PDB entry 8PR3 | electron microscopy, 3.90 A resolution | chains f and h of the 9 polymer chains in the assembly

Chain f:
Molecule: Cytoplasmic dynein 1 heavy chain 1
Source organism: Homo sapiens
Reference sequence: Q14204 (DYHC1_HUMAN); residue numbers follow UniProt; this construct covers 1-4646
Amino-acid sequence (4646 residues; numbered 1 to 4646; the number before each row is that of its first residue):
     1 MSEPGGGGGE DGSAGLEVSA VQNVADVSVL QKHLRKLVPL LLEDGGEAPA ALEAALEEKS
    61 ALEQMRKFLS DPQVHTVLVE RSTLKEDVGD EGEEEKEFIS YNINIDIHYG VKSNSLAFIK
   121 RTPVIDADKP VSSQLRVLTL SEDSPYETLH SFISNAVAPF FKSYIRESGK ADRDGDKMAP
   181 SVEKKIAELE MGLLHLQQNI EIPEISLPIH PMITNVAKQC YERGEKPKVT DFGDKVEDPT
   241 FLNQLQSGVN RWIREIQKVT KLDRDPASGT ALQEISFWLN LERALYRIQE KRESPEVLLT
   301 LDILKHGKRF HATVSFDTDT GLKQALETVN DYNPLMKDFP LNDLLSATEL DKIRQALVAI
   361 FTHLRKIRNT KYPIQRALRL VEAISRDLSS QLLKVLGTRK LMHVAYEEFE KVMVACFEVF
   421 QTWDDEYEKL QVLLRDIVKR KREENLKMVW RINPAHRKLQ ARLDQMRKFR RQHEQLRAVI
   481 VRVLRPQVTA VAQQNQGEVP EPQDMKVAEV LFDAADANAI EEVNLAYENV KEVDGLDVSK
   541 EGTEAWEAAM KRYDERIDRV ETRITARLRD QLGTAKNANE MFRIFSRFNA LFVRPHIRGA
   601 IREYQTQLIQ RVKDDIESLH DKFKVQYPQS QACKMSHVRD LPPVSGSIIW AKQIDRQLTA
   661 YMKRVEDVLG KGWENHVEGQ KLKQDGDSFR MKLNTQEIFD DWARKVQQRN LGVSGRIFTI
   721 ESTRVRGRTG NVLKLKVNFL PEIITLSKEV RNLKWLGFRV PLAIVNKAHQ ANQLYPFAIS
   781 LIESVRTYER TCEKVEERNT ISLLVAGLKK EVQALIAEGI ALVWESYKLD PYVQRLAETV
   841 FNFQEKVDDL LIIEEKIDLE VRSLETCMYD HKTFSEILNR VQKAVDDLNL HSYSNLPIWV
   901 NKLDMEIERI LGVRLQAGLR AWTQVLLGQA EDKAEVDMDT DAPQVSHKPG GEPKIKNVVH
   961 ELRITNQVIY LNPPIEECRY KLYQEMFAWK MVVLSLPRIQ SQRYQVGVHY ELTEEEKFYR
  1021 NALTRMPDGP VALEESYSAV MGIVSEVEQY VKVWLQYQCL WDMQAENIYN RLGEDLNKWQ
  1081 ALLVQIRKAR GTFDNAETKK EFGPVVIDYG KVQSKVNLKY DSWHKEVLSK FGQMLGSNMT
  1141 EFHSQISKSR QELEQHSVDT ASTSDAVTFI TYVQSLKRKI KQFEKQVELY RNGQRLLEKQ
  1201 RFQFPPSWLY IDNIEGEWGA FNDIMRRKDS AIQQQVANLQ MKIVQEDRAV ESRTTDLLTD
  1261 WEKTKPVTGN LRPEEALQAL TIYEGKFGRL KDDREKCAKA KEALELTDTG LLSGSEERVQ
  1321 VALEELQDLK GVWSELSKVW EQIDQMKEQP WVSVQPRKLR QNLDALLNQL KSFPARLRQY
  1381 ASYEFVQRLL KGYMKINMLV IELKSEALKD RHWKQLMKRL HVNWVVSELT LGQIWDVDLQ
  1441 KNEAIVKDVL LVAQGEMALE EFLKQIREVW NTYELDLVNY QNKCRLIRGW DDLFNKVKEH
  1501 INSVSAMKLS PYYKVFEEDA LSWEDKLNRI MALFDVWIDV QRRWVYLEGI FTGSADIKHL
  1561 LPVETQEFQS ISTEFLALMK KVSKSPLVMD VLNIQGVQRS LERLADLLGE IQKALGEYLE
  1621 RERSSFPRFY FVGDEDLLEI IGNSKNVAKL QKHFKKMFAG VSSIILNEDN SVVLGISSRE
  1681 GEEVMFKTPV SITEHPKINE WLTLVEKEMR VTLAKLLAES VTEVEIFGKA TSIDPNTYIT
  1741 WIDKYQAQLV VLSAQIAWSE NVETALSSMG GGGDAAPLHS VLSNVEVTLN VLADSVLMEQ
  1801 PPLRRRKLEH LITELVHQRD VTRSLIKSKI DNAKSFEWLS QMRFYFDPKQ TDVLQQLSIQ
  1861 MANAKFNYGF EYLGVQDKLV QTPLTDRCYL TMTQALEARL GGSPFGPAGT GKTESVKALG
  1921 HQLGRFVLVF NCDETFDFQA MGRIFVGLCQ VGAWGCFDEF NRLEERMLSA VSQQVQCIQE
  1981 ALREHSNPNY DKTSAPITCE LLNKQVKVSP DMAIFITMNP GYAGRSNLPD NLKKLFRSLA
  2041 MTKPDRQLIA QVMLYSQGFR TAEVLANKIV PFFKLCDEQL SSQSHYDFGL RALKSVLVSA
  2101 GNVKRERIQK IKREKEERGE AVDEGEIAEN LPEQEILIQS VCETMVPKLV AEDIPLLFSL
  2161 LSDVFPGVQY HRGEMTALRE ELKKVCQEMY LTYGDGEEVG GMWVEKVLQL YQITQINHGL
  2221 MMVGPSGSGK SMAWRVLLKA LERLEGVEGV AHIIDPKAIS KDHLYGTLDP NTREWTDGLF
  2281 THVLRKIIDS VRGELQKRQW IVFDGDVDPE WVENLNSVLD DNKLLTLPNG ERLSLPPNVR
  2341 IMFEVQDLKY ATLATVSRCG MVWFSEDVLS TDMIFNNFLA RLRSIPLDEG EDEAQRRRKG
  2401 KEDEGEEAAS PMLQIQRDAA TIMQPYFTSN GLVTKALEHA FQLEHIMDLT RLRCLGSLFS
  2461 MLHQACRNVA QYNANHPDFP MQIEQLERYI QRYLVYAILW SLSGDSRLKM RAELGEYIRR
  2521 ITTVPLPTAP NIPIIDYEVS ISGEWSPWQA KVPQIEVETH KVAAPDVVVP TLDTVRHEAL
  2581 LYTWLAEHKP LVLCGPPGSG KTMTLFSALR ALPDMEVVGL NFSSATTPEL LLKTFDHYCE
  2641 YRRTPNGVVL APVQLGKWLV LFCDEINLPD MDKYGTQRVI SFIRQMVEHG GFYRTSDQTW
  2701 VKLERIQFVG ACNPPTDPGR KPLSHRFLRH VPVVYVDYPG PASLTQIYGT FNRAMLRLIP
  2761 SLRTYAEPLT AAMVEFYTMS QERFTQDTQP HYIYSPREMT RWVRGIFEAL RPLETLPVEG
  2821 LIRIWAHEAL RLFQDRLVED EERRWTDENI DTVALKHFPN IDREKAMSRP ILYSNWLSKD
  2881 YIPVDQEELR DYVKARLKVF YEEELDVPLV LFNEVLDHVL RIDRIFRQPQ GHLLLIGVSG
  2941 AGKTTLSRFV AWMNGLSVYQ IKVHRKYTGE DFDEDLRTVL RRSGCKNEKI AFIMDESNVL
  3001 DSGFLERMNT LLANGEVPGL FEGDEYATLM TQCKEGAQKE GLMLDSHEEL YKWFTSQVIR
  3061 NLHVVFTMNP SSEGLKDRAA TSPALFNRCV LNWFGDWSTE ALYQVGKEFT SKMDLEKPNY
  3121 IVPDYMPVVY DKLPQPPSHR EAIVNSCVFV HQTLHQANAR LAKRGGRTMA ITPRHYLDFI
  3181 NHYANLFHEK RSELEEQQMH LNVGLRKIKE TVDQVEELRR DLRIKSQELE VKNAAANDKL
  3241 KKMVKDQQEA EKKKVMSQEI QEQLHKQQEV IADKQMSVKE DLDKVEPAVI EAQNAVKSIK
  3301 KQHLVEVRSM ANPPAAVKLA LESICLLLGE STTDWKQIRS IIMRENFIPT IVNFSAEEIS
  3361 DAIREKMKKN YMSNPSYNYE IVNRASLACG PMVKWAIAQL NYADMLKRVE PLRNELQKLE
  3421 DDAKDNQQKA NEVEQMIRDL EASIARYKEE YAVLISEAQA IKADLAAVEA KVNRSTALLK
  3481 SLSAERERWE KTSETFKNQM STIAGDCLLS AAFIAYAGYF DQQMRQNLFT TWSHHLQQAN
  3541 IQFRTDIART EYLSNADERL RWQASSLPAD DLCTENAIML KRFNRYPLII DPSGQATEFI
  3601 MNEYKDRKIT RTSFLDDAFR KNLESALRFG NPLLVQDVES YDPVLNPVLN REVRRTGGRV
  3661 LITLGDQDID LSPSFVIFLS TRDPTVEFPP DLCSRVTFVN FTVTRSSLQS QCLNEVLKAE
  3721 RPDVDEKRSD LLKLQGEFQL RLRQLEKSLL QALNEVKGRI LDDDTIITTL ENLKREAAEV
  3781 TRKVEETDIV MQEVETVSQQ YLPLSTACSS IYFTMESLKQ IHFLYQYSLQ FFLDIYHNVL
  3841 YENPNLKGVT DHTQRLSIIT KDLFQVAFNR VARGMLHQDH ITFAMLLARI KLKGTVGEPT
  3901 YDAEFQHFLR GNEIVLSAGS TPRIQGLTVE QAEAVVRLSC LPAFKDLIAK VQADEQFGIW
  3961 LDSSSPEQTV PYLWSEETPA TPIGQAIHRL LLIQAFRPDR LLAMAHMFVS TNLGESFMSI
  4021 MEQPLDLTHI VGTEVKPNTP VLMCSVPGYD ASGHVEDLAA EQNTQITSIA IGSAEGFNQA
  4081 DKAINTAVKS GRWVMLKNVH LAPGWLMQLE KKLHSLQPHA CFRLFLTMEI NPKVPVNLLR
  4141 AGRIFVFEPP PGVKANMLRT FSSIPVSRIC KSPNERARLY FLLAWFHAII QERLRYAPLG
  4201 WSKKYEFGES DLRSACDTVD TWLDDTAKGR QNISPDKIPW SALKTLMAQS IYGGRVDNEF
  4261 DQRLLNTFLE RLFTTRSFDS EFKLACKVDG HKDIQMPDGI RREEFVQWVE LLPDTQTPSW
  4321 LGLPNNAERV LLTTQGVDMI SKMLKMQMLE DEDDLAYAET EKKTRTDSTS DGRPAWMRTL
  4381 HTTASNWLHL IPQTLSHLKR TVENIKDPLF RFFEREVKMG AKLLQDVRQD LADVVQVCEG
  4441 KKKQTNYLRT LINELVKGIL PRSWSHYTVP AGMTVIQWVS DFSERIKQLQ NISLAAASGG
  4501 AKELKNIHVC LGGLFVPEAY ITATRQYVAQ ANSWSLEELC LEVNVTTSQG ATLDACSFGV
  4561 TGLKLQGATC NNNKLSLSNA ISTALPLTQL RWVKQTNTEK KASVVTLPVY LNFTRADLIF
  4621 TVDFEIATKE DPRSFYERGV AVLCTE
Unresolved in the structure: 1-559, 924-984, 1041-4646
Construct notes: engineered mutation Glu1567 (Arg in Q14204), Glu1610 (Lys in Q14204)
Curated features (UniProtKB/Swiss-Prot):
  - binding site (ATP): Gly1906 to Thr1913, Gly2224 to Ser2231, Gly2595 to Thr2602, Gly2937 to Thr2944
  - modified residue: Ser2 (N-acetylserine), Ser70 (Phosphoserine), Lys1125 (N6-acetyllysine), Ser1230 (Phosphoserine), Lys3480 (N6-acetyllysine), Ser4162 (Phosphoserine), Lys4283 (N6-acetyllysine), Thr4366 (Phosphothreonine), Ser4368 (Phosphoserine)
  - natural variant: Glu94 (E94K: Found in a patient with spinal muscular atrophy; uncertain significance), Lys129 (K129I: In CDCBM13), Arg264 (R264L: In SMALED1), His306 (H306R: In CMT2O and SMALED1), Ile584 (I584L: In SMALED1), Arg598 (R598C: In CMT2O and SMALED1), Thr659 to Met662 (deletion: In CDCBM13), Lys671 (K671E: In SMALED1), Pro776 (P776L: In SMALED1), Tyr970 (Y970C: In SMALED1), Gly1132 (G1132E: In SMALED1), Gln1194 (Q1194R: In CMT2O), 8 further natural variant entries in UniProt

Chain h:
Molecule: Cytoplasmic dynein 1 intermediate chain 2
Source organism: Homo sapiens
Reference sequence: Q13409 (DC1I2_HUMAN), isoform Q13409-3; residues 1-612 here = UniProt positions 1-612
Amino-acid sequence (612 residues; row label = number of the first residue in the row):
     1 MSDKSELKAE LERKKQRLAQ IREEKKRKEE ERKKKETDQK KEAVAPVQEE SDLEKKRREA
    61 EALLQSMGLT PESPIVPPPM SPSSKSVSTP SEAGSQDSGD GAVGSRRGPI KLGMAKITQV
   121 DFPPREIVTY TKETQTPVMA QPKEDEEEDD DVVAPKPPIE PEEEKTLKKD EENDSKAPPH
   181 ELTEEEKQQI LHSEEFLSFF DHSTRIVERA LSEQINIFFD YSGRDLEDKE GEIQAGAKLS
   241 LNRQFFDERW SKHRVVSCLD WSSQYPELLV ASYNNNEDAP HEPDGVALVW NMKYKKTTPE
   301 YVFHCQSAVM SATFAKFHPN LVVGGTYSGQ IVLWDNRSNK RTPVQRTPLS AAAHTHPVYC
   361 VNVVGTQNAH NLISISTDGK ICSWSLDMLS HPQDSMELVH KQSKAVAVTS MSFPVGDVNN
   421 FVVGSEEGSV YTACRHGSKA GISEMFEGHQ GPITGIHCHA AVGAVDFSHL FVTSSFDWTV
   481 KLWSTKNNKP LYSFEDNAGY VYDVMWSPTH PALFACVDGM GRLDLWNLNN DTEVPTASIS
   541 VEGNPALNRV RWTHSGREIA VGDSEGQIVI YDVGEQIAVP RNDEWARFGR TLAEINANRA
   601 DAEEEAATRI PA
Unresolved in the structure: 1-237, 609-612
Construct notes: conflict Ser484 (Thr in Q13409), Gly499 (Asp in Q13409)
Curated features (UniProtKB/Swiss-Prot):
  - modified residue: Ser2 (N-acetylserine), Ser51 (Diphosphoserine), Ser73 (Phosphoserine)

Interface between chain f and chain h:
Residue-residue contacts - 52 pairs, chain f then chain h:
  Asn579(f) - Asp496(h)
  Arg583(f) - Asp496(h)  salt bridge
  Arg583(f) - Glu533(h)
  Arg583(f) - Val534(h)
  Asn589(f) - Glu605(h)
  Gln631(f) - Gly519(h)
  Gln631(f) - Asn544(h)
  Gln631(f) - Pro545(h)
  Gln631(f) - Ala546(h)  hydrogen bond (side chain-backbone)
  Lys634(f) - Ser564(h)  hydrogen bond
  Met635(f) - Tyr502(h)  hydrogen bond
  Met635(f) - Ala546(h)  hydrophobic
  Met635(f) - Asn548(h)
  His637(f) - Glu277(h)  salt bridge
  Val638(f) - Val255(h)  hydrophobic
  Val638(f) - Asn274(h)
  Val638(f) - Tyr359(h)  hydrogen bond (backbone-side chain)
  Arg639(f) - Tyr359(h)
  Arg639(f) - Thr454(h)
  Arg639(f) - Asp503(h)  salt bridge
  Arg639(f) - Asn548(h)  hydrogen bond
  Arg639(f) - Arg549(h)
  Asp640(f) - Tyr359(h)  hydrogen bond (backbone-side chain)
  Asp640(f) - Glu426(h)
  Ile649(f) - Pro452(h)
  Trp650(f) - Tyr500(h)
  Gln653(f) - Gln450(h)
  Gln653(f) - Phe476(h)
  Gln653(f) - Asp477(h)
  Ile654(f) - Trp478(h)  hydrophobic
  Arg656(f) - Gln450(h)
  Arg656(f) - Asp477(h)  hydrogen bond (side chain-backbone)
  Arg656(f) - Thr479(h)
  Arg656(f) - Glu495(h)  salt bridge
  Gln657(f) - Trp478(h)
  Gln657(f) - Glu495(h)
  Arg664(f) - Glu495(h)
  Lys748(f) - Tyr327(h)  hydrogen bond
  Arg751(f) - Glu426(h)  salt bridge
  Arg751(f) - Glu427(h)
  Asn752(f) - Glu426(h)
  Trp755(f) - Glu427(h)  hydrogen bond (side chain-backbone)
  Pro776(f) - Thr355(h)
  Ile779(f) - Thr355(h)
  Glu783(f) - Gln306(h)
  Glu783(f) - Ser328(h)
  Glu783(f) - Leu349(h)
  Arg786(f) - Asp284(h)  salt bridge
  Arg786(f) - Gln306(h)  hydrogen bond
  Thr787(f) - Gln306(h)
  Phe841(f) - Gln330(h)
  Phe841(f) - Arg346(h)
Also at the interface, not in a pair above, chain f (36 interface residues in all): Arg587, Lys622, Leu641, Tyr775, Ser780, Arg790, Gln834, Gln844, Asp848
Also at the interface, not in a pair above, chain h (48 interface residues in all): His281, Ser307, Met310, Lys340, Ser350, His356, Thr377, Ala407, Gly428, Gly451, Ala498, Leu547

In short:
Chain f and chain h form an interface of 36 and 48 residues respectively; the contacts include 10 hydrogen
bonds and 6 salt bridges. Polar contacts include Arg583(f)-Asp496(h), His637(f)-Glu277(h) and
Arg639(f)-Asp503(h). Curated annotation (UniProt) lists 32 ATP-binding residues on chain f.
Chain f is Cytoplasmic dynein 1 heavy chain 1 and chain h is Cytoplasmic dynein 1 intermediate chain 2, both
from Homo sapiens; the structure, Cytoplasmic dynein-1 heavy chain bound to JIP3-RH1, was determined by
electron microscopy (same publication as 8PQW, 8PQY, 8PQZ, 8PR0, 8PR1, 8PR2 and 8PR4).
